PDB entry 7NJY | electron microscopy, 2.94 A resolution | chains a and d of the 12 polymer chains in the assembly

Chain a:
Molecule: ATP synthase subunit a
Organism: Mycolicibacterium smegmatis (strain ATCC 700084 / mc(2)155)
UniProtKB: A0R206 (A0R206_MYCS2); numbering as in UniProt (aligned over 1-252)
Amino-acid sequence (252 residues; numbered 1 to 252; the number before each row is that of its first residue):
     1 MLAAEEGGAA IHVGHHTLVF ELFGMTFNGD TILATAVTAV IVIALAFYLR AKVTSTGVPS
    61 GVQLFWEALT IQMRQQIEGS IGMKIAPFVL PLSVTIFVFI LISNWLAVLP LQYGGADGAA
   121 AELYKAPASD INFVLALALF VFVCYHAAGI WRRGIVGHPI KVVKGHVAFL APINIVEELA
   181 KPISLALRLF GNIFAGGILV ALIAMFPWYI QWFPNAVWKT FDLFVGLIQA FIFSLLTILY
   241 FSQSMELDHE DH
Not modelled in the structure: 1-9, 248-252
From the paper describing this entry:
  - catalytic residues: H12, H15, H16, D30, N104, Q112, D117, E122, K125, H146, R153, K161, H166, N174, E177, E178, K181, S184, K219, D222, Q229, Y240 (proposed by the authors, not directly observed)

Chain d:
Molecule: ATP synthase subunit b-delta
Organism: Mycolicibacterium smegmatis (strain ATCC 700084 / mc(2)155)
UniProtKB: A0R203 (ATPFD_MYCS2); residue numbers follow UniProt; this construct covers 1-445
Amino-acid sequence (445 residues; row label = number of the first residue in the row):
     1 MSIFIGQLIG FAVIAFIIVK WVVPPVRTLM RNQQEAVRAA LAESAEAAKK LADADAMHAK
    61 ALADAKAESE KVTEEAKQDS ERIAAQLSEQ AGSEAERIKA QGAQQIQLMR QQLIRQLRTG
   121 LGAEAVNKAA EIVRAHVADP QAQSATVDRF LSELEQMAPS SVVIDTAATS RLRAASRQSL
   181 AALVEKFDSV AGGLDADGLT NLADELASVA KLLLSETALN KHLAEPTDDS APKVRLLERL
   241 LSDKVSATTL DLLRTAVSNR WSTESNLIDA VEHTARLALL KRAEIAGEVD EVEEQLFRFG
   301 RVLDAEPRLS ALLSDYTTPA EGRVALLDKA LTGRPGVNQT AAALLSQTVG LLRGERADEA
   361 VIDLAELAVS RRGEVVAHVS AAAELSDAQR TRLTEVLSRI YGRPVSVQLH VDPELLGGLS
   421 ITVGDEVIDG SIASRLAAAQ TGLPD
Not modelled in the structure: 62-445

How chain a and chain d interact:
Residue-residue contacts (37; chain a residue first):
  S55(a) - L41(d)
  G57(a) - V37(d)
  G57(a) - L41(d)
  V58(a) - R38(d)
  P59(a) - Q34(d)  hydrogen bond (backbone-side chain)
  P59(a) - V37(d)
  L64(a) - M30(d)
  L64(a) - Q33(d)
  L64(a) - Q34(d)
  V108(a) - F11(d)
  P110(a) - Q7(d)  hydrogen bond (backbone-side chain)
  P110(a) - L8(d)  hydrophobic
  P110(a) - F11(d)  hydrophobic
  L111(a) - Q7(d)  hydrogen bond (backbone-side chain)
  Q112(a) - I3(d)
  Q112(a) - F4(d)
  Q112(a) - Q7(d)  hydrogen bond (backbone-side chain)
  Y113(a) - I3(d)
  A120(a) - I3(d)  hydrophobic
  A204(a) - I3(d)
  W208(a) - S2(d)
  W208(a) - I5(d)  hydrophobic
  W208(a) - G6(d)
  W208(a) - I9(d)  hydrophobic
  Q211(a) - S2(d)
  Q211(a) - I3(d)  hydrogen bond (side chain-backbone)
  Q211(a) - Q7(d)
  W212(a) - G6(d)
  W212(a) - I9(d)  hydrophobic
  W212(a) - G10(d)
  W212(a) - V13(d)  hydrophobic
  N215(a) - Q7(d)
  A216(a) - G10(d)
  A216(a) - V13(d)  hydrophobic
  A216(a) - I14(d)
  K219(a) - I14(d)
  T220(a) - I14(d)
Interface residues without a listed pair, chain a (28 interface residues in all): T56, S60, G61, E67, L109, G114, G118, A119, L223
Interface residues without a listed pair, chain d (20 interface residues in all): M1, I18

Summary:
Chain a and chain d form an interface of 28 and 20 residues respectively; the contacts include 5 hydrogen
bonds. Among the polar pairs are P59(a)-Q34(d), P110(a)-Q7(d) and L111(a)-Q7(d). From the paper: catalytic
residues H12(a), H15(a) and H16(a) among others.
Here chain a is ATP synthase subunit a and chain d is ATP synthase subunit b-delta, both from
Mycolicibacterium smegmatis (strain ATCC 700084 / mc(2)155). Entry 7NJY (Mycobacterium smegmatis ATP synthase
Fo combined class 5) was determined by electron microscopy (same publication as 7NJK, 7NJL, 7NJM, 7NJN, 7NJO,
7NJP and 20 further entries).
